2PFN - chains P and A of the 4 polymer chains in the assembly; structure by X-ray diffraction, 1.90 A resolution.

Chain P:
Molecule: Primer
Sequence (6 nucleotides; numbered 1 to 6; the number before each row is that of its first residue):
     1 CAGTAC
Metal / ion sites: Na+: DA5 (shared with Ser339(A), Ile341(A), Ala344(A) of chain A)

Chain A:
Protein: DNA polymerase lambda
Organism: Homo sapiens
Notes: EC 2.7.7.7, 4.2.99.-
UniProt: Q9UGP5 (DPOLL_HUMAN); residues 242-575 here = UniProt positions 242-575
Chain sequence (335 residues; row label = number of the first residue in the row):
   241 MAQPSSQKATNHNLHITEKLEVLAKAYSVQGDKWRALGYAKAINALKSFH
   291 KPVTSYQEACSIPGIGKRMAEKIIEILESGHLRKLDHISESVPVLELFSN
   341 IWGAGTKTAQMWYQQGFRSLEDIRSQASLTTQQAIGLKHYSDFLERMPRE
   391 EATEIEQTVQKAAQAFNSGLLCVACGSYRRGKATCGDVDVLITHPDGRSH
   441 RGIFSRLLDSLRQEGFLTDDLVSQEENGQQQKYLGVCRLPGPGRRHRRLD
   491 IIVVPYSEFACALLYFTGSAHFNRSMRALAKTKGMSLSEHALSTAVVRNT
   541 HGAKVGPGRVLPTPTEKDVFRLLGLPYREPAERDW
Not modelled in the structure: 241-250
Differences from the reference sequence: initiating methionine (241); engineered mutation Ala543 (Cys in Q9UGP5)
Metal / ion sites: Na+ site 1: Cys300, Ser301, Ile302, Pro303; Na+ site 2: Ser339, Ile341, Ala344 (shared with DA5(P) of chain P); Mg2+: Asp427, Asp429 (together with DUP); Na+ site 3: Asp427, Asp429, Asp490 (together with DUP); Na+ site 4 near Ser463 (its only coordinating residue here)
Ligand contacts: DUP (2'-deoxyuridine 5'-alpha,beta-imido-triphosphate): Arg386, Gly416, Ser417, Arg420, Cys425, Gly426, Asp427, Asp429, Tyr505, Phe506, Thr507, Gly508, Ser509, Ala510, Asn513

How chain P and chain A interact:
Pairs across the interface (20; chain P residue first):
  DG3(P) - Lys347(A)  phosphate contact
  DG3(P) - Thr348(A)  phosphate contact
  DT4(P) - Gly343(A)  phosphate contact
  DT4(P) - Ala344(A)  phosphate contact
  DT4(P) - Gly345(A)  hydrogen bond to the phosphate
  DT4(P) - Thr346(A)  hydrogen bond to the phosphate
  DT4(P) - Lys347(A)  hydrogen bond to the phosphate
  DT4(P) - Thr348(A)  hydrogen bond to the phosphate
  DA5(P) - Ile341(A)  phosphate contact
  DA5(P) - Trp342(A)  hydrogen bond to the phosphate
  DA5(P) - Gly343(A)  hydrogen bond to the phosphate
  DA5(P) - Ala344(A)  phosphate contact
  DA5(P) - Gly345(A)  phosphate contact
  DC6(P) - Trp342(A)  hydrogen bond to the phosphate
  DC6(P) - Asp429(A)  phosphate contact
  DC6(P) - Leu474(A)  sugar contact
  DC6(P) - Arg488(A)  salt bridge to the phosphate
  DC6(P) - Asp490(A)  phosphate contact
  DC6(P) - Tyr505(A)  hydrogen bond to the base
  DC6(P) - Phe506(A)  phosphate contact
Also at the interface, not in a pair above, chain A (15 interface residues in all): Lys472

Overview:
Chain P and chain A form an interface of 4 and 15 residues respectively; the contacts include 8 hydrogen bonds
and 1 salt bridge. Polar contacts include DC6(P)-Tyr505(A), DT4(P)-Gly345(A) and DT4(P)-Thr346(A). Ligands of
chain A: compound DUP.
Here chain P is Primer and chain A is DNA polymerase lambda (Homo sapiens). Entry 2PFN (Na in the active site
of DNA Polymerase lambda) was determined by X-ray diffraction, deposited together with 2PFO, 2PFP and 2PFQ.
